7QEF - chain A; structure by X-ray diffraction, 2.41 A resolution.

[Chain A]
Molecule: SN243
Organism: Synthetic construct
Notes: engineered mutation(s): D415A
Sequence (759 residues; numbered 31 to 789; the number before each row is that of its first residue):
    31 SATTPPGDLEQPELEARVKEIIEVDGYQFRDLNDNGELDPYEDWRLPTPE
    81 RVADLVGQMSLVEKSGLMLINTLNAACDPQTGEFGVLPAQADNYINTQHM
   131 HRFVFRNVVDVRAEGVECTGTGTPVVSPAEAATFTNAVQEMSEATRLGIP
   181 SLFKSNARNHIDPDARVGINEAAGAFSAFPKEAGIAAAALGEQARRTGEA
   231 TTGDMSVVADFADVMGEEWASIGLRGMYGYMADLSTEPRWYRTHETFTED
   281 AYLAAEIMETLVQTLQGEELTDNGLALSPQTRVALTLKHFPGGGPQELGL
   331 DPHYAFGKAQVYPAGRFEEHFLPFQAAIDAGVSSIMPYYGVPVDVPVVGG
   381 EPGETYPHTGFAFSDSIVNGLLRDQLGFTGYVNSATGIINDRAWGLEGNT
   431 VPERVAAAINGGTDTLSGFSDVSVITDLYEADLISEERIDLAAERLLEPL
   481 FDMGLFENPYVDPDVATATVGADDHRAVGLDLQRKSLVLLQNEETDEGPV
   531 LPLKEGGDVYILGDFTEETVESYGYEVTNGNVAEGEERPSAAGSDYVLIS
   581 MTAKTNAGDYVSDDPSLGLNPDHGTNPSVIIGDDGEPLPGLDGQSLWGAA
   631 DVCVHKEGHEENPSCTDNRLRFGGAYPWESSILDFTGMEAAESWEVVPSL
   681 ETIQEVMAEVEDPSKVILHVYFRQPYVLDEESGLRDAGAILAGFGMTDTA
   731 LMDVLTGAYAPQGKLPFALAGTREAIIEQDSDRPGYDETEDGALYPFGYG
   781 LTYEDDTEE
Not modelled in the structure: 31-39, 108-113, 194-202, 786-789
Disulfide bonds: Cys107-Cys148, Cys633-Cys645
Ion coordination: Zn2+ site 1: Asp61, Asn63, Asn65, Glu67, Asp69, Glu72; Zn2+ site 2 near His129 (its only coordinating residue here); Zn2+ site 3 near His131 (its only coordinating residue here); Zn2+ site 4: Thr266, Gln759, Asp760, Arg763; Zn2+ site 5: Gln326, Leu330, Gly337, Ala339; Zn2+ site 6 near Asp451 (its only coordinating residue here); Zn2+ site 7 near Asp492 (its only coordinating residue here); Zn2+ site 8 near His505 (its only coordinating residue here); Zn2+ site 9 near Glu556 (its only coordinating residue here); Zn2+ site 10: Asp602 (shared with 2 residues of chain B); Zn2+ site 11: His603, Glu672 (shared with 1 residue of chain B); Zn2+ site 12 near His639 (its only coordinating residue here); 1 more Zn2+ sites not listed
Small-molecule neighbours: 4-nitrophenyl glucosiduronic acid (C3G; 4-nitrophenyl beta-D-glucopyranosiduronic acid): Arg136, Asn186, Tyr258, Arg272, Lys318, His319, His333, Met366, Tyr368, Tyr369, Ala415, Thr416, Arg422, Ser447, Phe652

[In short]
Bound to chain A: 4-nitrophenyl glucosiduronic acid. The Zn2+ site 1 is built by Asp61, Asn63, Asn65, Glu67,
Asp69 and Glu72. The Zn2+ site 4 is built by Thr266, Gln759, Asp760 and Arg763.
Chain A is SN243 (Synthetic construct); the structure, Crystal structure of
para-nitrophenyl-Beta-D-glucuronide bound to a mutant of SN243 (D415A), was determined by X-ray diffraction,
deposited together with 7QEE, 7QE1, 7QE2 and 7QG4.
